PDB entry 7NT9 | electron microscopy, 3.36 A resolution | chains A and C of the 3 polymer chains in the assembly

== Chain A (and C) ==
Protein: Spike glycoprotein
Source organism: Severe acute respiratory syndrome coronavirus 2
Notes: chain C of this document is another copy of the same molecule, construct and numbering; everything in this record applies to it too
UniProt: P0DTC2 (SPIKE_SARS2); numbering as in UniProt (aligned over 1-1208)
Amino-acid sequence (1287 residues; row label = number of the first residue in the row; numbers below 1 keep their minus sign (Met-30 is residue -30)):
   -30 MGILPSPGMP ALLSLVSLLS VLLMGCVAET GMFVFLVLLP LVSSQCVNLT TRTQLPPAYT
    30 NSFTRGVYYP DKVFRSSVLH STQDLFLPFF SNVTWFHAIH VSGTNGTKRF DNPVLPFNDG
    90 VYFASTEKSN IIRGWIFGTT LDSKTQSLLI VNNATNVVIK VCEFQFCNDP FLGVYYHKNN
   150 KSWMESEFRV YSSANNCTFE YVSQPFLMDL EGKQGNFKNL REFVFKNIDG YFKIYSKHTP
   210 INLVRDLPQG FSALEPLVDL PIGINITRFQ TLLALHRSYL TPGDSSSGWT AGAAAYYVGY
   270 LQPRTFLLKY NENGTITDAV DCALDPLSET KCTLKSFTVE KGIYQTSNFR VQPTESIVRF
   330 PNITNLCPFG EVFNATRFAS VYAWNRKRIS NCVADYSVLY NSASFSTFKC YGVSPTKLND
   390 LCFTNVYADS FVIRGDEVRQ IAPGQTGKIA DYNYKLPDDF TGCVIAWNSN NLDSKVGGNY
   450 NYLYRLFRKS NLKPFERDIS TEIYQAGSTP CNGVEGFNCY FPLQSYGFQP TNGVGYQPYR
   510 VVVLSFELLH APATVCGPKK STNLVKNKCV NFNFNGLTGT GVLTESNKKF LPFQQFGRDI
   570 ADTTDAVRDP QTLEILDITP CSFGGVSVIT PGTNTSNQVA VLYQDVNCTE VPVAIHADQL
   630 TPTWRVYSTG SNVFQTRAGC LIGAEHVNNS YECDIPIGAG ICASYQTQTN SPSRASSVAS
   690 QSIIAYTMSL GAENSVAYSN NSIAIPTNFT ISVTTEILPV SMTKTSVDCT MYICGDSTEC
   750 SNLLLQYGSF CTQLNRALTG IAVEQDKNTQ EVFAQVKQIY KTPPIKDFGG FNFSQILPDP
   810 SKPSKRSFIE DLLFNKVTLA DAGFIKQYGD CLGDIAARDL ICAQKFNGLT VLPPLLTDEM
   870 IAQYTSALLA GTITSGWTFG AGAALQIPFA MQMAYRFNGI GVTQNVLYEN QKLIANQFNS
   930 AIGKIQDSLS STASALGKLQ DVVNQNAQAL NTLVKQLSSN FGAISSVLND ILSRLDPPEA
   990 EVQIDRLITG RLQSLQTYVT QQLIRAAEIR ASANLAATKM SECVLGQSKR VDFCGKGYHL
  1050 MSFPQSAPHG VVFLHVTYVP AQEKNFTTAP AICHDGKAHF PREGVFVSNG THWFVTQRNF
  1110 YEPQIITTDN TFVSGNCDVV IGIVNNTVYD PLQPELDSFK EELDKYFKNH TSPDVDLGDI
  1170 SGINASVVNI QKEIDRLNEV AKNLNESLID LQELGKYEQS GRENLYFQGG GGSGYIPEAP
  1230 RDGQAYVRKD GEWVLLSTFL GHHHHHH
Unresolved in the structure: -30 to 13, 618-632, 677-688, 829-847, 1147-1256
Sequence notes: initiating methionine (-30); expression tag (-29 to 0, 1209-1256); engineered mutation Ser682 (Arg in P0DTC2), Ser685 (Arg in P0DTC2), Pro986 (Lys in P0DTC2), Pro987 (Val in P0DTC2)
UniProt features mapped onto this chain:
  - region: Asn280 to Cys301 (Putative superantigen), Arg403 to Asp405 (Integrin-binding motif), Asn448 to Phe456 (Immunodominant HLA epitope recognized by the CD8+), Pro681, Arg683, Ala684 (Putative superantigen), Ser816 to Tyr837 (Fusion peptide 1), Lys835 to Phe855 (Fusion peptide 2), Asp1163 to Glu1202 (Heptad repeat 2)
  - site: Arg815, Ser816 (Cleavage)
  - glycosylation: Asn17 (N-linked (GlcNAc...) (complex) asparagine), Asn61 (N-linked (GlcNAc...) (hybrid) asparagine), Asn74 (N-linked (GlcNAc...) (complex) asparagine), Asn122 (N-linked (GlcNAc...) (hybrid) asparagine), Asn149 (N-linked (GlcNAc...) (complex) asparagine), Asn165 (N-linked (GlcNAc...) (complex) asparagine), Asn234 (N-linked (GlcNAc...) (high mannose) asparagine), Asn282 (N-linked (GlcNAc...) (complex) asparagine), Thr323 (O-linked (GalNAc) threonine), Ser325 (O-linked (HexNAc...) serine), Asn331 (N-linked (GlcNAc...) (complex) asparagine), Asn343 (N-linked (GlcNAc...) (complex) asparagine), Asn603 (N-linked (GlcNAc...) (hybrid) asparagine), Asn616 (N-linked (GlcNAc...) (complex) asparagine), Asn657 (N-linked (GlcNAc...) (complex) asparagine), Thr676 (O-linked (GlcNAc...) threonine), Thr678 (O-linked (GlcNAc...) threonine), Asn709 (N-linked (GlcNAc...) (high mannose) asparagine), Asn717 (N-linked (GlcNAc...) (hybrid) asparagine), Asn801 (N-linked (GlcNAc...) (hybrid) asparagine) and 6 more in UniProt
  - natural variant: Leu5 (L5F: In strain: Iota/B.1.526), Ser13 (S13I: In strain: Epsilon/B.1.427/B.1.429), Leu18 (L18F: In strain: Beta/B.1.351, Gamma/P.1 and 1 more), Thr19 (T19I: In strain: Omicron/BQ.1.1, Omicron/XBB.1.5 and 1 more; T19R: In strain: Delta/B.1.617.2, Omicron/BA.2 and 4 more), Thr20 (T20N: In strain: Gamma/P.1), Leu24 to Ala27 (sequence variant, change not given here; In strain: Omicron/BA.2, Omicron/BA.2.12.1 and 6 more), Pro26 (P26S: In strain: Gamma/P.1), Gln52 (Q52H: In strain: Omicron/EG.5.1), Ala67 (A67V: In strain: Eta/B.1.525, Omicron/BA.1), His69 to Val70 (deletion: In strain: Alpha/B.1.1.7, Eta/B.1.525 and 5 more), Gly75 (G75V: In strain: Lambda/C.37), Thr76 (T76I: In strain: Lambda/C.37), 82 further natural variant entries in UniProt
  - mutagenesis: His69 to Val70 (Increased incorporation of cleaved spike into virions), Asn121 (N121Q: Partial loss of biliverdin affinity), Arg190 (R190K: Partial loss of biliverdin affinity), Asn234 (N234Q: Increased resistance to neutralizing antibodies), Asn331 (N331Q: Reduced viral infectivity), Asn343 (N343Q: Reduced viral infectivity), Leu452 (L452R: Increased resistance to neutralizing antibodies. Decreases HLA binding to NF9 epitope. Increased binding affinity to human ACE2), Tyr453 (Y453F: Decreased HLA binding to NF9 epitope. Increased binding affinity to human ACE2), Ala475 (A475V: Increased resistance to neutralizing antibodies), Val483 (V483A: Increased resistance to neutralizing antibodies), Glu484 (E484D: Increased replication in human TMEM106B overexpressing cells), Phe490 (F490L: Increased resistance to neutralizing antibodies and human covalescent sera neutralization), 12 further mutagenesis entries in UniProt
Cystine bridges: Cys15-Cys136, Cys131-Cys166, Cys291-Cys301, Cys336-Cys361, Cys379-Cys432, Cys391-Cys525, Cys480-Cys488, Cys538-Cys590, Cys617-Cys649, Cys662-Cys671, Cys738-Cys760, Cys743-Cys749, Cys1032-Cys1043, Cys1082-Cys1126
Covalent attachments: N-acetylglucosamine (NAG) linked to Asn17, Asn61, Asn122, Asn149, Asn165, Asn234, Asn282, Asn331, Asn343, Asn603, Asn616, Asn657, Asn709, Asn717, Asn801, Asn1074, Asn1098, Asn1134
Residues lining bound ligands: biliverdine ix alpha (BLA): Asn99, Ile101, Arg102, Gly103, Trp104, Ile119, Asn121, Val126, Arg190, Phe192, Ile203, His207, Leu226
From the paper describing this entry:
  - mutagenesis - N121Q, R190K, H207A: decreased binding to biliverdine ix alpha
  - mutagenesis - N121Q: abolished binding to bilirubin

== How chain A and chain C interact ==
Residue-residue contacts (135):
  Asn317(A) - Asp737(C)  hydrogen bond
  Arg319(A) - Met740(C)  hydrogen bond
  Arg357(A) - Pro230(C)
  Gly381(A) - Arg983(C)  hydrogen bond (backbone-side chain)
  Gly381(A) - Leu984(C)
  Val382(A) - Arg983(C)
  Val382(A) - Leu984(C)
  Ser383(A) - Arg983(C)
  Ser383(A) - Asp985(C)
  Lys386(A) - Ser982(C)
  Lys386(A) - Leu984(C)
  Leu390(A) - Ser982(C)
  Leu390(A) - Arg983(C)
  Asn394(A) - Tyr200(C)  hydrogen bond
  Arg408(A) - Arg408(C)
  Thr415(A) - Tyr369(C)
  Gly416(A) - Tyr369(C)
  Lys417(A) - Phe374(C)  hydrogen bond (side chain-backbone)
  Tyr421(A) - Tyr369(C)  hydrogen bond
  Val503(A) - Val503(C)  hydrophobic
  His519(A) - Lys41(C)
  His519(A) - Lys202(C)  hydrogen bond
  Thr547(A) - Asn978(C)
  Gly548(A) - Asn978(C)
  Thr549(A) - Asp745(C)
  Lys557(A) - Phe43(C)
  Lys558(A) - Phe43(C)
  Lys558(A) - Asn282(C)
  Phe559(A) - Phe43(C)  hydrophobic
  Phe562(A) - Lys41(C)
  Phe562(A) - Glu224(C)
  Phe562(A) - Pro225(C)
  Gln563(A) - Phe43(C)
  Gln564(A) - Lys41(C)
  Phe565(A) - Lys41(C)
  Phe565(A) - Val42(C)
  Phe565(A) - Phe43(C)  hydrogen bond (backbone-backbone)
  Gly566(A) - Phe43(C)
  Arg567(A) - Val42(C)
  Arg567(A) - Phe43(C)  hydrogen bond (backbone-backbone)
  Asp568(A) - Ala852(C)
  Ala570(A) - Val963(C)  hydrophobic
  Asp571(A) - Ser967(C)
  Asp571(A) - Ser975(C)
  Thr588(A) - Phe855(C)
  Pro589(A) - Phe855(C)
  Phe592(A) - Lys854(C)
  Phe592(A) - Phe855(C)
  Asp614(A) - Thr859(C)
  Arg646(A) - Pro862(C)
  Ala647(A) - Pro862(C)  hydrophobic
  Ala668(A) - Pro863(C)  hydrogen bond (backbone-backbone)
  Ala668(A) - Leu864(C)
  Ala668(A) - Thr866(C)
  Gly669(A) - Leu864(C)  hydrogen bond (backbone-backbone)
  Gly669(A) - Met869(C)
  Met697(A) - Leu865(C)  hydrophobic
  Leu699(A) - Ile788(C)  hydrophobic
  Leu699(A) - Met869(C)
  Leu699(A) - Gln872(C)
  Leu699(A) - Tyr873(C)
  Gly700(A) - Lys786(C)
  Ala701(A) - Gln787(C)
  Ala701(A) - Ile788(C)  hydrogen bond (backbone-backbone)
  Glu702(A) - Ile788(C)
  Glu702(A) - Lys790(C)
  Asn703(A) - Gln787(C)  hydrogen bond
  Asn703(A) - Ile788(C)  hydrogen bond (backbone-backbone)
  Asn703(A) - Tyr789(C)
  Asn703(A) - Lys790(C)  hydrogen bond (backbone-backbone)
  Ser704(A) - Lys790(C)
  Val705(A) - Thr883(C)
  Val705(A) - Ala893(C)  hydrophobic
  Ala706(A) - Gln895(C)
  Tyr707(A) - Pro792(C)  hydrophobic
  Tyr707(A) - Asp796(C)  hydrogen bond (side chain-backbone)
  Tyr707(A) - Phe797(C)
  Tyr707(A) - Ile896(C)
  Tyr707(A) - Phe898(C)
  Ser708(A) - Pro897(C)
  Asn709(A) - Asp796(C)  hydrogen bond
  Asn709(A) - Pro897(C)
  Ser711(A) - Gln895(C)
  Ser711(A) - Ile896(C)
  Ser711(A) - Pro897(C)
  Ile712(A) - Gln895(C)
  Ile712(A) - Ile896(C)  hydrophobic
  Ala713(A) - Leu894(C)  hydrophobic
  Ala713(A) - Gln895(C)  hydrogen bond (backbone-backbone)
  Pro715(A) - Leu894(C)
  Gln957(A) - Arg765(C)  hydrogen bond
  Gln965(A) - Gly757(C)
  Gln965(A) - Ser758(C)  hydrogen bond (side chain-backbone)
  Gln965(A) - Phe759(C)
  Ser968(A) - Gln755(C)
  Ser968(A) - Gly757(C)  hydrogen bond (side chain-backbone)
  Phe970(A) - Gln755(C)
  Phe970(A) - Tyr756(C)  hydrophobic
  Gly971(A) - Gln755(C)
  Arg995(A) - Asp994(C)  salt bridge
  Gln1002(A) - Phe759(C)
  Gln1002(A) - Gln1005(C)
  Ser1003(A) - Phe759(C)
  Thr1006(A) - Gln762(C)
  Gln1010(A) - Leu1012(C)
  Glu1017(A) - Arg1019(C)  salt bridge
  Arg1039(A) - Glu1031(C)  salt bridge
  Arg1039(A) - Arg1039(C)
  Val1040(A) - Ser1030(C)
  Val1040(A) - Glu1031(C)
  Val1040(A) - Leu1034(C)
  Asp1041(A) - Gly889(C)
  Lys1045(A) - Lys786(C)
  Gly1046(A) - Ala890(C)
  Glu1072(A) - Ala892(C)
  Glu1072(A) - Leu894(C)
  Asn1074(A) - Gln895(C)  hydrogen bond
  Thr1077(A) - Pro897(C)
  Thr1077(A) - Met900(C)  hydrogen bond
  Pro1079(A) - Tyr917(C)  hydrophobic
  Phe1089(A) - Tyr917(C)  hydrophobic
  Pro1090(A) - Gln913(C)
  Val1094(A) - Met900(C)  hydrophobic
  Val1094(A) - Tyr904(C)
  Arg1107(A) - Tyr904(C)
  Arg1107(A) - Gln913(C)
  Phe1121(A) - Asn914(C)
  Ser1123(A) - Asn914(C)  hydrogen bond
  Ser1123(A) - Glu918(C)  hydrogen bond
  Val1128(A) - Tyr917(C)
  Val1128(A) - Glu918(C)
  Ile1130(A) - Gln920(C)
  Leu1141(A) - Glu1144(C)
  Leu1145(A) - Glu1144(C)
  Leu1145(A) - Leu1145(C)  hydrophobic
Other interface residues (no listed pair), chain A (103 interface residues in all): Thr430, Leu517, Leu560, Ile569, Pro665, Gly667, Asn710, Thr961, Asn969, Pro987, Ile1013, Ala1020, Tyr1047, Val1068, Pro1069, Gly1093, Val1129, Gln1142
Other interface residues (no listed pair), chain C (93 interface residues in all): Tyr38, Arg44, Val47, Asp427, Glu773, Asn856, Gly857, Ile882, Trp886, Gly891, Asn907, Leu966, Leu981, Thr1027, Gly1035

== Summary ==
The interface between chain A and chain C involves 103 residues on one side and 93 on the other; the contacts
include 25 hydrogen bonds and 3 salt bridges. Polar pairs include Arg995(A)-Asp994(C), Glu1017(A)-Arg1019(C)
and Arg1039(A)-Glu1031(C). The paper reports that N121Q, R190K and H207A of chain A reduce binding to
biliverdine ix alpha; N121Q of chain A abolishes binding to bilirubin.
Chain A and chain C are both Spike glycoprotein (Severe acute respiratory syndrome coronavirus 2); the
structure, Trimeric SARS-CoV-2 spike ectodomain in complex with biliverdin (closed conformation), was
determined by electron microscopy, deposited together with 7B62, 7NTA and 7NTC.
